7W16 - chain A; structure by X-ray diffraction, 1.90 A resolution.

# Chain A
Name: alginate lyase
From: Vibrio pelagius
Amino-acid sequence (303 residues; numbered 0 to 302; the number before each row is that of its first residue; numbering starts at 0):
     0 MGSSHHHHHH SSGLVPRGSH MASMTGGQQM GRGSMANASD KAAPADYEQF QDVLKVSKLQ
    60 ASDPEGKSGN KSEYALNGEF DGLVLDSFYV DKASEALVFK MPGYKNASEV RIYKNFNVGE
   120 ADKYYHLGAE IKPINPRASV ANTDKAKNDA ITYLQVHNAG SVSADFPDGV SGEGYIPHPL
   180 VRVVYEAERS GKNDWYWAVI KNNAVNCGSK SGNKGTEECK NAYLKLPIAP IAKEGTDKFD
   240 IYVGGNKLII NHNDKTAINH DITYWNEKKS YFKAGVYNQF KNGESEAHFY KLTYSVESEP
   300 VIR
Not modelled in the structure: 0-38
Disulfide bonds: Cys206-Cys218
Small-molecule neighbours: beta-D-mannopyranuronic acid (BEM): Lys104, Lys146, Gln154, Pro176, His177, Pro178, Arg181, Val198, Tyr222, Lys224, Tyr276, Gln278

# Summary
Chain A binds beta-D-mannopyranuronic acid.
Chain A is alginate lyase (Vibrio pelagius); the structure, Complex structure of alginate lyase AlyV with M8,
was determined by X-ray diffraction, deposited together with 7W12, 7W13 and 7W18.
